1EP3 - chains A and B; structure by X-ray diffraction, 2.10 A resolution.

# Chain A
Molecule: Dihydroorotate dehydrogenase B (pyrd subunit)
Organism: Lactococcus lactis
Notes: EC 1.3.3.1
Reference sequence: P54322 (PYRDB_LACLC); residue numbers follow UniProt; this construct covers 1-311
Amino-acid sequence (311 residues; each row starts with the number of its first residue):
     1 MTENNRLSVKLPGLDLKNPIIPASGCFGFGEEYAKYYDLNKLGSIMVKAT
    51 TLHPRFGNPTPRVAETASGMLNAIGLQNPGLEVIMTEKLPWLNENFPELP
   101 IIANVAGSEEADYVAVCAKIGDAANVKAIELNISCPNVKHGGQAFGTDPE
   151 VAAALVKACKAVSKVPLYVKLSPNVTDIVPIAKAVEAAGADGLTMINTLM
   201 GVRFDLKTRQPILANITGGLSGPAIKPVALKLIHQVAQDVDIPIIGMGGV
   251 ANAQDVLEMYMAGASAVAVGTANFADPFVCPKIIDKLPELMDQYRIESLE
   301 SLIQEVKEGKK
Differences from the reference sequence: conflict Ala123 (Arg in P54322), Asp255 (Val in P54322), Ala266 (Arg in P54322)
Small-molecule neighbours: FMN (flavin mononucleotide): Ala23, Ser24, Gly25, Cys26, Lys48, Ala49, Met70, Asn72, Ile74, Leu76, Asn104, Glu130, Asn132, Lys170, Ile196, Asn197, Thr198, Ser221, Gly222, Ile225, Met247, Gly248, Gly249, Val250, Val269, Gly270, Thr271, Phe274
Curated features (UniProtKB/Swiss-Prot):
  - active site: Cys135 (Nucleophile)
  - binding site (FMN): Ser24, Lys48, Ala49, Asn104, Asn132, Lys170, Ile196, Gly222, Gly248, Gly249, Gly270, Thr271
  - binding site (substrate): Lys48, Asn72 to Leu76, Asn132, Asn197, Thr198

# Chain B
Molecule: Dihydroorotate dehydrogenase B (pyrk subunit)
Organism: Lactococcus lactis
Notes: EC 1.3.3.1
Reference sequence: P56968 (PYRK_LACLC); numbering as in UniProt (aligned over 1-262)
Amino-acid sequence (262 residues; numbered 1 to 262; the number before each row is that of its first residue):
     1 MSQLQEMMTVVSQREVAYNIFEMVLKGTLVDEMDLPGQFLHLAVPNGAML
    51 LRRPISISSWDKRAKTCTILYRIGDETTGTYKLSKLESGAKVDVMGPLGN
   101 GFPVAEVTSTDKILIIGGGIGVPPLYELAKQLEKTGCQMTILLGFASENV
   151 KILENEFSNLKNVTLKIATDDGSYGTKGHVGMLMNEIDFEVDALYTCGAP
   201 AMLKAVAKKYDQLERLYISMESRMACGIGACYACVEHDKEDESHALKVCE
   251 DGPVFLGKQLSL
Disordered / not traced: 1
Ion coordination: 2Fe-2S cluster Fe: Cys226, Cys231, Cys234, Cys249
Small-molecule neighbours:
  - FAD (flavin-adenine dinucleotide): Phe39, Met49, Leu51, Arg52, Arg53, Pro54, Ile55, Ser56, Leu70, Tyr71, Arg72, Gly74, Thr77, Thr78, Gly79, Thr80, Ile120, Pro123, Met220, Glu221, Ser222, Arg223, Met224, Pro253
  - 2Fe-2S cluster (FES): Met224, Ala225, Cys226, Gly227, Gly229, Ala230, Cys231, Tyr232, Ala233, Cys234, Lys247, Cys249

# Chain A / chain B interface
Contacting residue pairs (54; chain A residue first):
  Gly25(A) - Cys231(B)
  Gly28(A) - Ala230(B)
  Glu32(A) - Ile228(B)
  Glu32(A) - Gly229(B)
  Glu32(A) - Ala230(B)
  Tyr33(A) - Cys226(B)
  Tyr33(A) - Ile228(B)  hydrophobic
  Tyr33(A) - Ala230(B)  hydrophobic
  Lys35(A) - Glu250(B)  salt bridge
  Tyr36(A) - Leu4(B)  hydrophobic
  Tyr36(A) - Met95(B)
  Tyr36(A) - Leu98(B)
  Tyr36(A) - Ile228(B)
  Lys48(A) - Tyr232(B)
  Phe56(A) - Glu236(B)
  Phe56(A) - His237(B)
  Phe56(A) - Glu242(B)
  Phe56(A) - Ser243(B)
  Phe56(A) - His244(B)
  Phe56(A) - Ala245(B)  hydrophobic
  Thr60(A) - Ala233(B)
  Thr60(A) - Val235(B)
  Pro61(A) - Arg223(B)
  Arg62(A) - Tyr232(B)  hydrogen bond (side chain-backbone)
  Arg62(A) - Ala233(B)
  Arg62(A) - Val235(B)
  Val63(A) - Arg223(B)
  Val63(A) - Met224(B)
  Val63(A) - Ala233(B)  hydrophobic
  Glu65(A) - Met49(B)
  Glu65(A) - Leu50(B)  hydrogen bond (side chain-backbone)
  Glu65(A) - Leu51(B)  hydrogen bond (side chain-backbone)
  Glu65(A) - Arg53(B)  salt bridge
  Thr66(A) - Ala48(B)
  Ala67(A) - Ala48(B)
  Ser68(A) - Gly47(B)
  Ser68(A) - Ala48(B)  hydrogen bond (backbone-backbone)
  Ser68(A) - Leu50(B)
  Gly69(A) - Leu50(B)
  Ile74(A) - Cys231(B)
  Ile74(A) - Tyr232(B)
  Ile74(A) - Ala233(B)  hydrophobic
  Gln77(A) - Tyr232(B)
  Gln77(A) - Val235(B)
  Gln77(A) - Ala245(B)
  Ile212(A) - Arg223(B)
  Pro223(A) - Leu50(B)
  Phe274(A) - Cys226(B)  hydrophobic
  Phe274(A) - Cys231(B)  hydrophobic
  Ala275(A) - Leu50(B)
  Ala275(A) - Arg52(B)  hydrogen bond (backbone-side chain)
  Pro277(A) - Met95(B)  hydrophobic
  Phe278(A) - Ser2(B)
  Phe278(A) - Gln5(B)
Interface residues without a listed pair, chain A (28 interface residues in all): Phe27, Ala64, Met70
Interface residues without a listed pair, chain B (31 interface residues in all): Ala225, Lys247

# In short
Chain A and chain B form an interface of 28 and 31 residues respectively, with 5 hydrogen bonds and 2 salt
bridges. Polar pairs include Lys35(A)-Glu250(B), Glu65(A)-Arg53(B) and Arg62(A)-Tyr232(B). Ligands of chain A:
flavin mononucleotide. Bound to chain B: flavin-adenine dinucleotide and 2Fe-2S cluster.
Here chain A is Dihydroorotate dehydrogenase B (pyrd subunit) and chain B is Dihydroorotate dehydrogenase B
(pyrk subunit), both from Lactococcus lactis. Entry 1EP3 (Crystal structure of lactococcus lactis
dihydroorotate dehydrogenase B. data collected under cryogenic conditions) was determined by X-ray
diffraction, deposited together with 1EP1 and 1EP2.
